6MDT - chains D and E of the 6 polymer chains in the assembly; structure by X-ray diffraction, 3.82 A resolution.

Chain D:
Protein: 35O22 Fab heavy chain
From: Homo sapiens
Notes: antibody fragment or engineered binder
Sequence (243 residues; each row starts with the number of its first residue; a row labelled like 72A-72H holds insertion residues (72A, then the next letters in order)):
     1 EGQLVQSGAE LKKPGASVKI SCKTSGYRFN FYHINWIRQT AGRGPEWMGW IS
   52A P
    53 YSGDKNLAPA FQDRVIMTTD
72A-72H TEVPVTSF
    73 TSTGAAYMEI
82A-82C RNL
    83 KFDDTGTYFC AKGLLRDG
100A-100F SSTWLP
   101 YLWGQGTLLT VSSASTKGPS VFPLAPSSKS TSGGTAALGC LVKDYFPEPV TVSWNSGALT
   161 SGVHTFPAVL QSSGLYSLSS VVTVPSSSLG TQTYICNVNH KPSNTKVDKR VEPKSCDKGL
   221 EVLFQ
Not modelled in the structure: 223-225
Cystine bridges: Cys-22/Cys-92, Cys-140/Cys-196

Chain E:
Protein: 35O22 Fab light chain
From: Homo sapiens
Notes: antibody fragment or engineered binder
Sequence (216 residues; numbered 1 to 216; the number before each row is that of its first residue):
     1 QSVLTQSASV SGSLGQSVTI SCTGPNSVCC SHKSISWYQW PPGRAPTLII YEDNERAPGI
    61 SPRFSGYKSY WSAYLTISDL RPEDETTYYC CSYTHNSGCV FGTGTKVSVL GQSKANPSVT
   121 LFPPSSEELQ ANKATLVCLI SDFYPGAVTV AWKADSSPVK AGVETTTPSK QSNNKYAASS
   181 YLSLTPEQWK SHRSYSCQVT HEGSTVEKTV APTECS
Not modelled in the structure: 1, 215-216
Cystine bridges: Cys-22/Cys-90, Cys-91/Cys-99, Cys-138/Cys-197

How chain D and chain E interact:
Contacting residue pairs - 50 pairs, chain D then chain E:
  Gln-39(D) with Trp-40(E), hydrogen bond
  Pro-45(D) with Trp-40(E), hydrophobic; Tyr-89(E), hydrophobic; Phe-101(E)
  Trp-47(D) with Gly-98(E); Cys-99(E); Phe-101(E), hydrophobic
  Phe-91(D) with Arg-44(E)
  Leu-96(D) with Leu-48(E), hydrophobic; Tyr-51(E), hydrophobic
  Ser-100A(D) with Glu-52(E), hydrogen bond (backbone-side chain); His-95(E)
  Ser-100B(D) with Tyr-51(E); Glu-52(E), hydrogen bond (backbone-side chain); Tyr-93(E)
  Trp-100D(D) with Tyr-93(E), hydrophobic; Thr-94(E); His-95(E), hydrogen bond (side chain-backbone); Ser-97(E); Gly-98(E); Cys-99(E)
  Leu-100E(D) with Ser-36(E); Tyr-38(E); Tyr-51(E), hydrophobic; Tyr-93(E)
  Pro-100F(D) with Tyr-38(E), hydrogen bond (backbone-side chain)
  Tyr-101(D) with Leu-48(E), hydrophobic
  Trp-103(D) with Pro-46(E), hydrophobic
  Gly-104(D) with Ala-45(E)
  Phe-122(D) with Ser-125(E)
  Ala-125(D) with Phe-122(E)
  Lys-143(D) with Thr-135(E)
  His-164(D) with Ser-141(E); Gln-171(E)
  Phe-166(D) with Leu-139(E), hydrophobic; Ile-140(E); Ala-178(E)
  Pro-167(D) with Ser-169(E); Ser-179(E)
  Ala-168(D) with Thr-166(E)
  Val-169(D) with Glu-164(E); Thr-166(E); Tyr-181(E), hydrophobic
  Leu-170(D) with Glu-164(E)
  Gln-171(D) with Glu-164(E)
  Ser-172(D) with Glu-164(E), hydrogen bond
  Leu-178(D) with Tyr-181(E)
  Ser-179(D) with Val-137(E); Tyr-181(E), hydrogen bond
  Lys-218(D) with Glu-214(E), salt bridge
Other interface residues (no listed pair), chain D (38 interface residues in all): Ile-37, Glu-46, Trp-50, Asn-58, Pro-123, Leu-124, Ser-127, Ala-137, Leu-141, Ser-177, Val-181
Other interface residues (no listed pair), chain E (40 interface residues in all): Ala-57, Pro-58, Asn-96, Thr-120, Glu-127, Glu-128, Ala-177, Ser-183

In short:
Chain D and chain E form an interface of 38 and 40 residues respectively; the contacts include 7 hydrogen
bonds and 1 salt bridge. Polar contacts include Lys-218(D)/Glu-214(E), Gln-39(D)/Trp-40(E) and
Pro-100F(D)/Tyr-38(E).
Chain D is 35O22 Fab heavy chain and chain E is 35O22 Fab light chain, both from Homo sapiens; the structure,
Crystal structure of the B41 SOSIP.664 Env trimer with PGT124 and 35O22 Fabs, in P63 space ..., was determined
by X-ray diffraction, deposited together with 6MCO and 6ME1.
